Entry 8IHM (electron microscopy, 3.58 A resolution); this record covers chains D and I of the 12 polymer chains in the assembly.

[Chain D]
Protein: Histone H2B
From: Xenopus laevis
Reference sequence: A0A8J0U496 (A0A8J0U496_XENLA); residues 1-122 here correspond to UniProt positions 5-126 (UniProt number = residue number + 4)
Amino-acid sequence (122 residues; numbered 1 to 122; the number before each row is that of its first residue):
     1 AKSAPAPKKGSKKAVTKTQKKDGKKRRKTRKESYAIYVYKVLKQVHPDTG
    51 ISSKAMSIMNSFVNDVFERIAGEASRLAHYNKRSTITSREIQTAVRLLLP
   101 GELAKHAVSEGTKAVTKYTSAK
Not modelled in the structure: 1-28

[Chain I]
Molecule: 164-nt DNA strand
From: Xenopus laevis
Sequence (164 nucleotides; row label = number of the first residue in the row; numbers below 1 keep their minus sign (DT-91 is residue -91)):
   -91 TCGCCCTTACTGGCCGCCCTGGAGAATCCCGGTGCCGAGGCCGCTCAATT
   -41 GGTCGTAGACAGCTCTAGCACCGCTTAAACGCACGTACGCGCTGTCCCCC
     9 GCGTTTTAACCGCCAAGGGGATTACTCCCTAGTCTCCAGGCACGTGTCAG
    59 ATATATACATCCTG
Not modelled in the structure: -91 to -86

[Interface between chain D and chain I]
Pairs across the interface (10; chain D residue first):
  Tyr39(D) - DG-53(I)  phosphate contact
  Gly50(D) - DG-53(I)  phosphate contact
  Ile51(D) - DA-54(I)  sugar contact
  Ile51(D) - DG-53(I)  phosphate contact
  Ser52(D) - DA-54(I)  phosphate contact
  Ser53(D) - DA-54(I)  hydrogen bond to the phosphate
  Arg83(D) - DG-34(I)  phosphate contact
  Arg83(D) - DA-33(I)  salt bridge to the phosphate
  Ser84(D) - DG-34(I)  hydrogen bond to the phosphate
  Thr85(D) - DG-34(I)  hydrogen bond to the phosphate
Also at the interface, not in a pair above, chain D (11 interface residues in all): Thr29, Arg30, Lys43
Also at the interface, not in a pair above, chain I (8 interface residues in all): DG-52, DA-45, DA-35, DT30

[Summary]
The interface between chain D and chain I involves 11 residues on one side and 8 on the other, with 3 hydrogen
bonds and 1 salt bridge. Polar pairs include Ser53(D)-DA-54(I), Ser84(D)-DG-34(I) and Thr85(D)-DG-34(I).
Chain D is Histone H2B and chain I is a 164-nt DNA strand, both from Xenopus laevis; the structure, Eaf3 CHD
domain bound to the nucleosome, was determined by electron microscopy (same publication as 8IHN and 8IHT).
